PDB entry 5YFI | X-ray diffraction, 1.85 A resolution | chains L and H

# Chain L
Name: Light chain of Fab fragment
Source organism: Mus musculus
Notes: antibody fragment or engineered binder
Sequence (236 residues; each row starts with the number of its first residue):
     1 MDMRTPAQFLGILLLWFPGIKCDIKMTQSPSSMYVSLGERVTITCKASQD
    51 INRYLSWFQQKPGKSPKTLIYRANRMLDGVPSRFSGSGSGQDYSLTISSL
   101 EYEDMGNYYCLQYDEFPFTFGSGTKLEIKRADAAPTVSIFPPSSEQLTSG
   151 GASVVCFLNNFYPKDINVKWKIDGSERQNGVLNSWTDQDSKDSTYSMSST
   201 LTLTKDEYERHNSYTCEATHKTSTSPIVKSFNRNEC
Disordered / not traced: 1-22
Cystine bridges: C45-C110, C156-C216

# Chain H
Name: Heavy chain of Fab fragment
Source organism: Mus musculus
Notes: antibody fragment or engineered binder
Sequence (253 residues; numbered 1 to 253; the number before each row is that of its first residue):
     1 MEWRWIFLFLLSGTTGVHSEIQLQQSGPELVKPGASVKVSCKASGFPFST
    51 YNIYWVIQSHGKSLEWIGYIDPYNGGTSYNQKFRGKATLTVDKSSSTAYM
   101 HLNSLTSEDSAVYYCARRWYTYDGDWFAYWGQGTLVTVSAAKTTAPSVYP
   151 LAPVCGDTTGSSVTLGCLVKGYFPEPVTLTWNSGSLSSGVHTFPAVLQSD
   201 LYTLSSSVTVTSSTWPSQSITCNVAHPASSTKVDKKIEPRGPTIKPCPPC
   251 KCP
Disordered / not traced: 1-19, 122-123, 243-253
Cystine bridges: C41-C115, C167-C222

# Interface between chain L and chain H
Contacting residue pairs (78; chain L residue first):
  F58(L) - W130(H)  hydrophobic
  Q60(L) - Q58(H)  hydrogen bond
  Q60(L) - Y114(H)  hydrogen bond
  K64(L) - Y114(H)  hydrogen bond (backbone-side chain)
  S65(L) - Y114(H)
  S65(L) - W130(H)
  S65(L) - G131(H)  hydrogen bond (side chain-backbone)
  S65(L) - Q132(H)
  P66(L) - W130(H)
  T68(L) - F127(H)  hydrogen bond (side chain-backbone)
  Y71(L) - G124(H)
  Y71(L) - D125(H)
  Y71(L) - W126(H)  hydrophobic
  L77(L) - W126(H)
  Y109(L) - Q58(H)
  Y109(L) - G61(H)
  Y109(L) - K62(H)  hydrogen bond (side chain-backbone)
  Y109(L) - L64(H)  hydrophobic
  L111(L) - W66(H)
  Y113(L) - R118(H)
  Y113(L) - D125(H)
  F116(L) - W66(H)  hydrophobic
  F116(L) - G68(H)
  F116(L) - Y69(H)  hydrophobic
  F116(L) - N80(H)
  P117(L) - N80(H)
  F118(L) - Y54(H)  hydrophobic
  F118(L) - W66(H)
  F118(L) - N74(H)
  F118(L) - R118(H)
  F118(L) - F127(H)  hydrophobic
  F120(L) - L64(H)  hydrophobic
  F120(L) - W66(H)
  S138(L) - T164(H)
  I139(L) - V154(H)
  F140(L) - L151(H)
  F140(L) - A152(H)
  F140(L) - P153(H)
  F140(L) - T164(H)
  P141(L) - V154(H)
  P141(L) - R240(H)  hydrogen bond (backbone-side chain)
  P142(L) - R240(H)  hydrogen bond (backbone-side chain)
  S143(L) - Y149(H)
  S143(L) - P150(H)
  E145(L) - V148(H)
  E145(L) - P150(H)
  E145(L) - K235(H)  salt bridge
  Q146(L) - Y149(H)
  Q146(L) - K170(H)
  S149(L) - Y149(H)
  S153(L) - L168(H)
  S153(L) - K170(H)
  F157(L) - G166(H)
  F157(L) - F193(H)  hydrophobic
  F157(L) - S205(H)
  F157(L) - S206(H)
  F157(L) - S207(H)
  N159(L) - H191(H)  hydrogen bond
  N159(L) - F193(H)
  N159(L) - S207(H)  hydrogen bond
  N160(L) - H191(H)
  L182(L) - Q198(H)
  N183(L) - V196(H)
  S184(L) - F193(H)
  S184(L) - P194(H)  hydrogen bond (side chain-backbone)
  S184(L) - V196(H)
  W185(L) - P194(H)
  T186(L) - F193(H)
  D189(L) - H191(H)  salt bridge
  S196(L) - H191(H)  hydrogen bond
  S196(L) - F193(H)
  M197(L) - F193(H)
  S198(L) - F193(H)
  S198(L) - S205(H)  hydrogen bond
  T202(L) - K170(H)
  F231(L) - V154(H)  hydrophobic
  C236(L) - C155(H)  disulfide
  C236(L) - G156(H)  hydrogen bond (side chain-backbone)
Other interface residues (no listed pair), chain L (44 interface residues in all): T119, V155, T200, E235
Other interface residues (no listed pair), chain H (48 interface residues in all): I67, S78, Y79, L165, T192, T203
Cross-chain cystine bridges: C236(L)-C155(H)

# In short
44 residues of chain L and 48 residues of chain H are in contact; the contacts include 1 disulfide bond, 14
hydrogen bonds and 2 salt bridges. Polar pairs include E145(L)-K235(H), D189(L)-H191(H) and Q60(L)-Q58(H).
Here chain L is Light chain of Fab fragment and chain H is Heavy chain of Fab fragment, both from Mus
musculus. Entry 5YFI (Crystal structure of the anti-human prostaglandin E receptor EP4 antibody Fab fragment)
was determined by X-ray diffraction, deposited together with 5YHL and 5YWY.
